8BEW - chains D and F of the 6 polymer chains in the assembly; structure by electron microscopy, 3.49 A resolution.

# Chain D
Molecule: Electron bifurcating hydrogenase subunit HydA1
Source organism: Thermoanaerobacter kivui
Notes: EC 1.12.1.3
Reference sequence: A0A097ATG3 (A0A097ATG3_THEKI); residues 1-571 here = UniProt positions 1-571
Chain sequence (571 residues; numbered 1 to 571; the number before each row is that of its first residue):
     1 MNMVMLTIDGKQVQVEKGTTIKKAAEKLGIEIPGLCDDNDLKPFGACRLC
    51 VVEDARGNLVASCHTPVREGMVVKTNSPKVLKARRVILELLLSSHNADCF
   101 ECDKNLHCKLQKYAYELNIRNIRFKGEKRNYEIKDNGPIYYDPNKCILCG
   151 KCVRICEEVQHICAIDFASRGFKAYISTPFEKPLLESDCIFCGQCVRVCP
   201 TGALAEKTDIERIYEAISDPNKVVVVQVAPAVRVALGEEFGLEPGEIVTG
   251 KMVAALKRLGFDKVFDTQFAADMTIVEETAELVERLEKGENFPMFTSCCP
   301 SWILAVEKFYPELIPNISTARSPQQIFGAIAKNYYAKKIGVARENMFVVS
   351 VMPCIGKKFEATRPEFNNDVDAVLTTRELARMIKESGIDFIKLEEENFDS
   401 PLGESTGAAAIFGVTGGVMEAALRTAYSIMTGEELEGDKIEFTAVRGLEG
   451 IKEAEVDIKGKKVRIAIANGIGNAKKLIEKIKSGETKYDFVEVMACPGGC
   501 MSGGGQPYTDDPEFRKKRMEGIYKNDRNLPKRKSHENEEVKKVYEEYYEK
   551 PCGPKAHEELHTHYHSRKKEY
Ion coordination: 2Fe-2S cluster Fe: Cys-36, Cys-47, Cys-50, Cys-63; 4Fe-4S cluster Fe site 1: His-95, Cys-99, Cys-102, Cys-108; 4Fe-4S cluster Fe site 2: Cys-146, Cys-149, Cys-152, Cys-199; 4Fe-4S cluster Fe site 3: Cys-156, Cys-189, Cys-192, Cys-195; 4Fe-4S cluster Fe site 4: Cys-299, Cys-354, Cys-496, Cys-500
Ligand contacts:
  - 2Fe-2S cluster (FES): Gly-34, Leu-35, Cys-36, Asp-37, Gly-45, Ala-46, Cys-47, Arg-48, Cys-50, Ala-61, Cys-63, His-64
  - 4Fe-4S cluster (SF4), molecule 1: His-95, Asn-96, Asp-98, Cys-99, Cys-102, Lys-104, Asn-105, Cys-108, Leu-110, Gln-111, Thr-201, Gly-202
  - 4Fe-4S cluster (SF4), molecule 2: Ile-139, Ile-155, Cys-156, Ile-162, Ala-164, Ile-165, Cys-189, Ile-190, Phe-191, Cys-192, Gly-193, Gln-194, Cys-195
  - 4Fe-4S cluster (SF4), molecule 3: Tyr-141, Cys-146, Ile-147, Leu-148, Cys-149, Gly-150, Lys-151, Cys-152, Ile-176, Cys-199, Pro-200, Thr-201, Ala-203, Leu-204
  - 4Fe-4S cluster (SF4), molecule 4: Cys-192, Cys-298, Cys-299, Pro-300, Ser-301, Cys-354, Lys-357, Met-494, Ala-495, Cys-496, Gly-499, Cys-500, Gly-503

# Chain F
Molecule: Electron bifurcating hydrogenase subunit HydC
Source organism: Thermoanaerobacter kivui
Notes: EC 1.12.1.3
Reference sequence: A0A097ATI0 (A0A097ATI0_THEKI); residues 1-170 here = UniProt positions 1-170
Chain sequence (170 residues; each row starts with the number of its first residue):
     1 MCNCCCKGSKDPRFEKVDEILSKLANERGALIAILQHVQHEFGYLPEDVI
    51 FYIASKTGIPASKIYGVATFYAQFHLKPRGKYVIRVCLGTACHVKGANKI
   101 LAEFEKQLGIKAGETTSDLKFTLERVGCLGACGLAPTVMVNEKTYGKMTP
   151 EKVSEVLKEYSDVEAAASAQ
Unresolved in the structure: 1-10, 162-170
Ion coordination: 2Fe-2S cluster Fe: Cys-87, Cys-92, Cys-128, Cys-132
Ligand contacts: 2Fe-2S cluster (FES): Cys-87, Gly-89, Thr-90, Ala-91, Cys-92, Cys-128, Leu-129, Ala-131, Cys-132

# Interface between chain D and chain F
Residue-residue contacts - 21 pairs, chain D then chain F:
  Cys-163(D) / Pro-60(F)  hydrophobic
  Cys-163(D) / Ser-62(F)  hydrogen bond (backbone-side chain)
  Ala-164(D) / Ser-62(F)
  Ile-165(D) / Ser-62(F)
  Asp-166(D) / Ser-62(F)
  Asp-166(D) / Lys-63(F)
  Phe-167(D) / Gly-66(F)
  Ala-168(D) / Thr-69(F)
  Ser-169(D) / Thr-69(F)  hydrogen bond (backbone-side chain)
  Arg-170(D) / Phe-70(F)
  Thr-178(D) / Tyr-65(F)
  Pro-179(D) / Ala-61(F)
  Pro-179(D) / Ser-62(F)
  Pro-179(D) / Tyr-65(F)  hydrophobic
  Phe-180(D) / Glu-47(F)
  Phe-180(D) / Ile-50(F)  hydrophobic
  Phe-180(D) / Phe-51(F)  hydrophobic
  Phe-180(D) / Tyr-65(F)
  Tyr-571(D) / Phe-14(F)
  Tyr-571(D) / Tyr-52(F)
  Tyr-571(D) / Ser-55(F)
Interface residues without a listed pair, chain D (15 interface residues in all): Tyr-175, Ser-177, Lys-569

# Overview
15 residues of chain D and 14 residues of chain F are in contact; the contacts include 2 hydrogen bonds. Polar
pairs include Cys-163(D)/Ser-62(F) and Ser-169(D)/Thr-69(F). Bound to chain D: 4 copies of 4Fe-4S cluster and
2Fe-2S cluster. Chain F binds 2Fe-2S cluster.
Here chain D is Electron bifurcating hydrogenase subunit HydA1 and chain F is Electron bifurcating hydrogenase
subunit HydC, both from Thermoanaerobacter kivui. Entry 8BEW (Cryo-EM structure of the electron bifurcating
Fe-Fe hydrogenase HydABC complex from Thermoanaerobacter kivui in the oxidised ...) was determined by electron
microscopy, deposited together with 7Q4V, 8A5E, 7Q4W and 8A6T.
